PDB entry 5VBX | X-ray diffraction, 2.05 A resolution | chains A and C of the 3 polymer chains in the assembly

# Chain A (and C)
Protein: Holo-[acyl-carrier-protein] synthase
Organism: Escherichia coli (strain K12)
Notes: EC 2.7.8.7; chain C of this document is another copy of the same molecule, construct and numbering; everything in this record applies to it too
UniProt: P24224 (ACPS_ECOLI); numbering as in UniProt (aligned over 1-126)
Chain sequence (126 residues; row label = number of the first residue in the row):
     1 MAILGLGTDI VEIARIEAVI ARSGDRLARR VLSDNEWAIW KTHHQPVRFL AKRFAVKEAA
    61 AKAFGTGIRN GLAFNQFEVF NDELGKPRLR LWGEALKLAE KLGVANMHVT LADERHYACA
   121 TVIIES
Unresolved in the structure: 1
Bound ions: Na+ site 1: Glu-12, Tyr-117; Na+ site 2: Ser-23, Gly-24

# Interface between chain A and chain C
Pairs across the interface (31):
  Ala-2(A) with Glu-125(C)
  Ile-3(A) with His-108(C); Ile-123(C), hydrophobic; Glu-125(C), hydrogen bond (backbone-side chain)
  Gly-5(A) with Lys-86(C)
  Leu-6(A) with His-108(C); Thr-110(C); Thr-121(C); Ile-123(C), hydrophobic
  Gly-7(A) with Thr-110(C)
  Thr-8(A) with Thr-110(C), hydrogen bond (backbone-side chain); Ala-112(C)
  Asp-9(A) with Ala-112(C)
  Ile-10(A) with Ala-112(C); Glu-114(C); Cys-119(C), hydrophobic
  Val-11(A) with Glu-114(C)
  Glu-12(A) with Glu-114(C), hydrogen bond (backbone-side chain); Arg-115(C)
  Arg-15(A) with Glu-114(C), salt bridge
  Lys-62(A) with Lys-86(C); Leu-111(C), hydrogen bond (side chain-backbone); Ala-112(C)
  Ala-63(A) with Lys-86(C), hydrogen bond (backbone-side chain)
  Gly-65(A) with Lys-86(C)
  Thr-66(A) with Leu-84(C)
  Gly-67(A) with Leu-84(C), hydrogen bond (backbone-backbone)
  Ile-68(A) with Leu-84(C), hydrophobic
  Tyr-117(A) with His-116(C); Tyr-117(C)
  Ile-123(A) with Ile-123(C), hydrophobic
Interface residues without a listed pair, chain A (21 interface residues in all): Leu-4, Phe-64
Interface residues without a listed pair, chain C (17 interface residues in all): Ile-3, Val-109, Asp-113

# Summary
21 residues of chain A face 17 of chain C across their interface, with 6 hydrogen bonds and 1 salt bridge.
Polar contacts include Arg-15(A)/Glu-114(C), Ile-3(A)/Glu-125(C) and Thr-8(A)/Thr-110(C). Glu-12(A) and
Tyr-117(A) coordinate Na+ site 1. The Na+ site 2 is built by Ser-23(A) and Gly-24(A).
Both chains are Holo-[acyl-carrier-protein] synthase (Escherichia coli (strain K12)). Entry 5VBX (Crystal
structure of holo-[acyl-carrier-protein] synthase (AcpS) from Escherichia coli) was determined by X-ray
diffraction (same publication as 5VCB).
